PDB entry 8OI1 | X-ray diffraction, 2.95 A resolution | chains H and Z of the 28 polymer chains in the assembly

[Chain H]
Name: Proteasome subunit beta type-2
From: Saccharomyces cerevisiae
Notes: EC 3.4.25.1
UniProtKB: P25043 (PSB2_YEAST); residues 1-232 here correspond to UniProt positions 30-261 (UniProt number = residue number + 29)
Amino-acid sequence (232 residues; numbered 1 to 232; the number before each row is that of its first residue):
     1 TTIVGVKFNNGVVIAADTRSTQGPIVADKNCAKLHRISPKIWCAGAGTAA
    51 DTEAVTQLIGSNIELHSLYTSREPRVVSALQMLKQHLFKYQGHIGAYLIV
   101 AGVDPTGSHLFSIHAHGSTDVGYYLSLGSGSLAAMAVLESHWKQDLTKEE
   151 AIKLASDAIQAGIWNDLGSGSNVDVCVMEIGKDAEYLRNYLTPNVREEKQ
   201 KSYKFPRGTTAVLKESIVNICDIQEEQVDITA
Disordered / not traced: 227-232
UniProt features mapped onto this chain:
  - active site: Thr1 (Nucleophile)
Covalently attached groups: compound VOX linked to Thr1
Ion coordination: Mg2+ near Gln91 (its only coordinating residue here)
Ligand contacts: VOX (N-[(2S,3R)-1-[[(5S,8S,10S)-5-methyl-10-oxidanyl-2,7-bis(oxidanylidene)-1,6-diazacyclododec-8-yl]amino]-3-oxidanyl-1-oxidanylidene-butan-2-yl]-7-[4-[2-(4-methylphenyl)hydrazinyl]phenyl]heptanamide): Ser20, Thr21, Gln22, Ala27, Lys33, Gly45, Ala46, Gly47, Thr48, Ala49, Gly128, Ser129

[Chain Z]
Name: Proteasome subunit beta type-6
From: Saccharomyces cerevisiae
UniProtKB: P23724 (PSB6_YEAST); residues 1-222 here correspond to UniProt positions 20-241 (UniProt number = residue number + 19)
Amino-acid sequence (222 residues; row label = number of the first residue in the row):
     1 QFNPYGDNGGTILGIAGEDFAVLAGDTRNITDYSINSRYEPKVFDCGDNI
    51 VMSANGFAADGDALVKRFKNSVKWYHFDHNDKKLSINSAARNIQHLLYGK
   101 RFFPYYVHTIIAGLDEDGKGAVYSFDPVGSYEREQCRAGGAAASLIMPFL
   151 DNQVNFKNQYEPGTNGKVKKPLKYLSVEEVIKLVRDSFTSATERHIQVGD
   201 GLEILIVTKDGVRKEFYELKRD
Ion coordination: Mg2+: Thr192, His195, Val198
Ligand contacts: VOX (N-[(2S,3R)-1-[[(5S,8S,10S)-5-methyl-10-oxidanyl-2,7-bis(oxidanylidene)-1,6-diazacyclododec-8-yl]amino]-3-oxidanyl-1-oxidanylidene-butan-2-yl]-7-[4-[2-(4-methylphenyl)hydrazinyl]phenyl]heptanamide): Pro4, Tyr5, Phe102, Phe103, Pro104, Tyr106, Asp126, Pro127, Val128, Ser130

[Chain H / chain Z interface]
Contacting residue pairs (61):
  Arg19(H) - Asp222(Z)  salt bridge
  Thr21(H) - Ile196(Z)
  Pro24(H) - Arg194(Z)
  Pro24(H) - His195(Z)
  Pro24(H) - Ile196(Z)  hydrogen bond (backbone-backbone)
  Ile25(H) - Arg194(Z)
  Ile25(H) - His195(Z)
  Val26(H) - Glu193(Z)
  Val26(H) - Arg194(Z)  hydrogen bond (backbone-side chain)
  Val26(H) - Ile196(Z)  hydrophobic
  Ala27(H) - Arg194(Z)  hydrogen bond (backbone-side chain)
  Lys29(H) - Glu193(Z)  salt bridge
  Lys29(H) - Arg194(Z)
  Ile163(H) - Asp222(Z)
  Trp164(H) - Ile35(Z)
  Trp164(H) - Arg38(Z)  hydrogen bond (backbone-side chain)
  Trp164(H) - Arg221(Z)
  Trp164(H) - Asp222(Z)
  Asn165(H) - Tyr33(Z)
  Asn165(H) - Arg38(Z)
  Asp166(H) - Tyr33(Z)
  Asp166(H) - Asp222(Z)
  Leu167(H) - Arg28(Z)
  Leu167(H) - Ile30(Z)  hydrophobic
  Leu167(H) - Asp32(Z)
  Leu167(H) - Tyr33(Z)  hydrogen bond (backbone-backbone)
  Leu167(H) - Ser34(Z)
  Leu167(H) - Ile35(Z)  hydrophobic
  Leu167(H) - Ile196(Z)
  Gly168(H) - Tyr33(Z)
  Ser169(H) - Asp222(Z)
  Gly170(H) - Asp222(Z)
  Ser171(H) - Asp222(Z)  hydrogen bond (backbone-side chain)
  Asn194(H) - Lys220(Z)  hydrogen bond (backbone-side chain)
  Asn194(H) - Asp222(Z)
  Arg196(H) - Thr189(Z)
  Arg196(H) - Ser190(Z)  hydrogen bond
  Arg196(H) - Glu193(Z)
  Glu197(H) - Arg185(Z)  salt bridge
  Lys199(H) - Asp186(Z)
  Gln200(H) - Lys182(Z)
  Gln200(H) - Arg185(Z)  hydrogen bond
  Gln200(H) - Asp186(Z)  hydrogen bond (backbone-side chain)
  Lys201(H) - Glu179(Z)  salt bridge
  Lys201(H) - Asp186(Z)
  Tyr203(H) - Phe149(Z)  hydrophobic
  Tyr203(H) - Gln153(Z)
  Tyr203(H) - Leu183(Z)
  Tyr203(H) - Asp186(Z)  hydrogen bond
  Phe205(H) - Asn152(Z)
  Phe205(H) - Gln153(Z)
  Phe205(H) - Gln159(Z)
  Pro206(H) - Pro162(Z)  hydrophobic
  Arg207(H) - Pro162(Z)
  Gly208(H) - Pro162(Z)
  Thr209(H) - Asn158(Z)
  Thr209(H) - Gln159(Z)
  Thr209(H) - Tyr160(Z)  hydrogen bond (backbone-backbone)
  Ala211(H) - Tyr160(Z)  hydrophobic
  Ala211(H) - Gly166(Z)
  Val212(H) - Asn165(Z)
Interface residues without a listed pair, chain H (33 interface residues in all): Gly23, Asp28, Ser129
Interface residues without a listed pair, chain Z (32 interface residues in all): Leu145, Glu218

[Overview]
Chain H and chain Z form an interface of 33 and 32 residues respectively, with 12 hydrogen bonds and 4 salt
bridges. Among the polar pairs are Arg19(H)-Asp222(Z), Lys29(H)-Glu193(Z) and Glu197(H)-Arg185(Z). Ligands of
chain Z: compound VOX. Covalently linked compound VOX: at Thr1(H).
Here chain H is Proteasome subunit beta type-2 and chain Z is Proteasome subunit beta type-6, both from
Saccharomyces cerevisiae. Entry 8OI1 (Yeast 20S proteasome in complex with a photoswitchable cepafungin
derivative (transCep4)) was determined by X-ray diffraction together with 8OHZ from the same study.
